PDB entry 3MAV | X-ray diffraction, 2.10 A resolution | chains A and B

== Chain A (and B) ==
Name: Farnesyl pyrophosphate synthase
Source organism: Plasmodium vivax
Notes: chain B of this document is another copy of the same molecule, construct and numbering; everything in this record applies to it too
UniProt: A5K4U6 (A5K4U6_PLAVI); residues 21-395 here correspond to UniProt positions 1-375 (UniProt number = residue number - 20)
Chain sequence (395 residues; numbered 1 to 395; the number before each row is that of its first residue):
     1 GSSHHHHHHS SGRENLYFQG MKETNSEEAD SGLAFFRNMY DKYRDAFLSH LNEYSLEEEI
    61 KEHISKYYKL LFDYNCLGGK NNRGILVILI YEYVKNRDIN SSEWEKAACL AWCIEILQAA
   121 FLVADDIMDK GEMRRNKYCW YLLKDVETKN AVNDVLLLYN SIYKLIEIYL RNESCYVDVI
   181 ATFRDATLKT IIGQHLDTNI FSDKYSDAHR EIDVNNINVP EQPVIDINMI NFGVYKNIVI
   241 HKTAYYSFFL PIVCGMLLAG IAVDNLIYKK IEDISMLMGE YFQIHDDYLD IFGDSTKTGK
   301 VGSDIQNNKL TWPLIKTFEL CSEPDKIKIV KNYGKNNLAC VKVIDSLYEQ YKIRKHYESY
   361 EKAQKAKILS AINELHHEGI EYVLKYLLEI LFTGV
Disordered / not traced: 1-33, 97, 209, 293-300, 392-395 (chain B: 1-32, 97, 219, 293-302, 341, 349, 392-395)
Construct notes: expression tag (1-20); cloning artifact (133, 226)
What the authors report for this chain:
  - conformationally variable residues (order/disorder transition): Phe-292 to Gly-302, Phe-392 to Val-395

== Chain A / chain B interface ==
Pairs across the interface (130):
  Phe-47(A) with Leu-188(B), hydrophobic
  Leu-51(A) with Ile-192(B), hydrophobic
  Tyr-54(A) with Leu-188(B); Lys-189(B); Ile-192(B), hydrophobic; His-241(B)
  Ser-55(A) with Asn-237(B); His-241(B)
  Leu-56(A) with Leu-196(B), hydrophobic; Asn-237(B); His-241(B)
  Glu-57(A) with Gly-233(B); Val-234(B); Asn-237(B)
  Ile-60(A) with Leu-196(B), hydrophobic; Ile-200(B), hydrophobic; Asn-237(B)
  His-63(A) with Lys-204(B); Tyr-205(B), hydrogen bond (side chain-backbone); Ala-208(B)
  Ile-64(A) with Leu-196(B), hydrophobic; Tyr-205(B)
  Tyr-67(A) with His-195(B); Lys-204(B)
  Tyr-68(A) with Ile-192(B); His-195(B), hydrogen bond
  Leu-70(A) with Ile-212(B), hydrophobic
  Tyr-74(A) with Val-214(B), hydrophobic
  Ile-127(A) with Val-152(B), hydrophobic
  Met-128(A) with Lys-149(B)
  Tyr-138(A) with Val-214(B); Asn-215(B); Ile-217(B), hydrophobic
  Leu-142(A) with Ile-217(B)
  Leu-143(A) with Val-214(B); Asn-216(B)
  Lys-144(A) with Asn-216(B), hydrogen bond (backbone-backbone); Asn-218(B); Glu-221(B)
  Asp-145(A) with Lys-204(B), hydrogen bond (backbone-side chain); Asp-213(B)
  Glu-147(A) with Pro-220(B)
  Lys-149(A) with Met-128(B); Thr-198(B)
  Asn-150(A) with His-195(B); Thr-198(B); Asn-199(B), hydrogen bond
  Val-152(A) with Ile-127(B), hydrophobic; Val-152(B), hydrophobic
  Asn-153(A) with Met-128(B); Ile-191(B), hydrogen bond (side chain-backbone); Gln-194(B), hydrogen bond; His-195(B)
  Val-155(A) with Leu-156(B), hydrophobic
  Leu-156(A) with Val-155(B), hydrophobic; Ile-191(B)
  Leu-157(A) with Leu-188(B), hydrophobic; Ile-191(B), hydrophobic
  Tyr-159(A) with Asn-160(B), hydrogen bond
  Asn-160(A) with Tyr-159(B), hydrogen bond; Arg-184(B); Thr-187(B); Leu-188(B); Ile-191(B)
  Tyr-163(A) with Arg-184(B)
  Lys-164(A) with Asp-185(B), salt bridge
  Glu-167(A) with Ala-181(B)
  Val-177(A) with Tyr-176(B), hydrophobic; Val-177(B), hydrophobic
  Ile-180(A) with Ile-180(B), hydrophobic
  Ala-181(A) with Glu-167(B)
  Arg-184(A) with Tyr-163(B); Lys-164(B); Glu-167(B), salt bridge
  Thr-187(A) with Asn-160(B)
  Leu-188(A) with Phe-47(B), hydrophobic; Tyr-54(B); Leu-157(B), hydrophobic; Asn-160(B)
  Lys-189(A) with Tyr-54(B)
  Ile-191(A) with Asn-153(B), hydrogen bond (backbone-side chain); Leu-156(B); Leu-157(B), hydrophobic; Asn-160(B)
  Ile-192(A) with Leu-51(B), hydrophobic; Tyr-54(B), hydrophobic; Tyr-68(B), hydrophobic; Leu-157(B), hydrophobic
  Gln-194(A) with Asn-153(B), hydrogen bond
  His-195(A) with Tyr-67(B); Tyr-68(B); Asn-150(B); Asn-153(B)
  Leu-196(A) with Ile-60(B), hydrophobic; Ile-64(B), hydrophobic
  Thr-198(A) with Lys-149(B); Asn-150(B)
  Asn-199(A) with Asn-150(B), hydrogen bond
  Lys-204(A) with Tyr-67(B); Asp-145(B), hydrogen bond (side chain-backbone)
  Tyr-205(A) with His-63(B), hydrogen bond (backbone-side chain); Tyr-67(B)
  Ala-208(A) with His-63(B)
  Ile-212(A) with Leu-70(B), hydrophobic; Asp-145(B)
  Asp-213(A) with Asp-145(B), hydrogen bond (backbone-side chain)
  Val-214(A) with Leu-70(B), hydrophobic; Tyr-74(B), hydrophobic; Tyr-138(B); Leu-143(B)
  Asn-215(A) with Tyr-138(B)
  Asn-216(A) with Leu-143(B); Lys-144(B), hydrogen bond (backbone-backbone)
  Ile-217(A) with Tyr-138(B), hydrophobic; Leu-142(B); Lys-144(B)
  Asn-218(A) with Lys-144(B)
  Val-219(A) with Lys-144(B)
  Pro-220(A) with Lys-144(B)
  Glu-221(A) with Asp-145(B)
  Gly-233(A) with Glu-57(B)
  Val-234(A) with Glu-57(B); Ile-60(B), hydrophobic
  Asn-237(A) with Ser-55(B); Leu-56(B); Glu-57(B), hydrogen bond (side chain-backbone); Ile-60(B)
  His-241(A) with Tyr-54(B); Ser-55(B); Leu-56(B)
Also at the interface, not in a pair above, chain A (71 interface residues in all): His-50, Ala-124, Thr-148, Ser-161, Tyr-176, Asp-185, Asn-231
Also at the interface, not in a pair above, chain B (70 interface residues in all): His-50, Ala-124, Thr-148, Ser-161, Met-229

== Summary ==
Chain A and chain B form an interface of 71 and 70 residues respectively, with 17 hydrogen bonds and 2 salt
bridges. Among the polar pairs are Lys-164(A)/Asp-185(B), Arg-184(A)/Glu-167(B) and His-63(A)/Tyr-205(B). From
the paper: conformational variability at Phe-292(A) and Phe-392(A).
Both chains are Farnesyl pyrophosphate synthase (Plasmodium vivax). Entry 3MAV (Crystal structure of
Plasmodium vivax putative farnesyl pyrophosphate synthase (Pv092040)) was determined by X-ray diffraction
together with 3LDW and 3PH7 from the same study.
